7PYJ - chains D and N of the 9 polymer chains in the assembly; structure by electron microscopy, 4.20 A resolution (low resolution: residue-level contacts below are approximate; hydrogen-bond / salt-bridge calls are withheld).

[Chain D]
Molecule: DNA-directed RNA polymerase subunit beta'
Source organism: Escherichia coli
Notes: EC 2.7.7.6
UniProtKB: P0A8T8 (RPOC_ECO57); numbering as in UniProt (aligned over 1-1407)
Chain sequence (1407 residues; numbered 1 to 1407; the number before each row is that of its first residue):
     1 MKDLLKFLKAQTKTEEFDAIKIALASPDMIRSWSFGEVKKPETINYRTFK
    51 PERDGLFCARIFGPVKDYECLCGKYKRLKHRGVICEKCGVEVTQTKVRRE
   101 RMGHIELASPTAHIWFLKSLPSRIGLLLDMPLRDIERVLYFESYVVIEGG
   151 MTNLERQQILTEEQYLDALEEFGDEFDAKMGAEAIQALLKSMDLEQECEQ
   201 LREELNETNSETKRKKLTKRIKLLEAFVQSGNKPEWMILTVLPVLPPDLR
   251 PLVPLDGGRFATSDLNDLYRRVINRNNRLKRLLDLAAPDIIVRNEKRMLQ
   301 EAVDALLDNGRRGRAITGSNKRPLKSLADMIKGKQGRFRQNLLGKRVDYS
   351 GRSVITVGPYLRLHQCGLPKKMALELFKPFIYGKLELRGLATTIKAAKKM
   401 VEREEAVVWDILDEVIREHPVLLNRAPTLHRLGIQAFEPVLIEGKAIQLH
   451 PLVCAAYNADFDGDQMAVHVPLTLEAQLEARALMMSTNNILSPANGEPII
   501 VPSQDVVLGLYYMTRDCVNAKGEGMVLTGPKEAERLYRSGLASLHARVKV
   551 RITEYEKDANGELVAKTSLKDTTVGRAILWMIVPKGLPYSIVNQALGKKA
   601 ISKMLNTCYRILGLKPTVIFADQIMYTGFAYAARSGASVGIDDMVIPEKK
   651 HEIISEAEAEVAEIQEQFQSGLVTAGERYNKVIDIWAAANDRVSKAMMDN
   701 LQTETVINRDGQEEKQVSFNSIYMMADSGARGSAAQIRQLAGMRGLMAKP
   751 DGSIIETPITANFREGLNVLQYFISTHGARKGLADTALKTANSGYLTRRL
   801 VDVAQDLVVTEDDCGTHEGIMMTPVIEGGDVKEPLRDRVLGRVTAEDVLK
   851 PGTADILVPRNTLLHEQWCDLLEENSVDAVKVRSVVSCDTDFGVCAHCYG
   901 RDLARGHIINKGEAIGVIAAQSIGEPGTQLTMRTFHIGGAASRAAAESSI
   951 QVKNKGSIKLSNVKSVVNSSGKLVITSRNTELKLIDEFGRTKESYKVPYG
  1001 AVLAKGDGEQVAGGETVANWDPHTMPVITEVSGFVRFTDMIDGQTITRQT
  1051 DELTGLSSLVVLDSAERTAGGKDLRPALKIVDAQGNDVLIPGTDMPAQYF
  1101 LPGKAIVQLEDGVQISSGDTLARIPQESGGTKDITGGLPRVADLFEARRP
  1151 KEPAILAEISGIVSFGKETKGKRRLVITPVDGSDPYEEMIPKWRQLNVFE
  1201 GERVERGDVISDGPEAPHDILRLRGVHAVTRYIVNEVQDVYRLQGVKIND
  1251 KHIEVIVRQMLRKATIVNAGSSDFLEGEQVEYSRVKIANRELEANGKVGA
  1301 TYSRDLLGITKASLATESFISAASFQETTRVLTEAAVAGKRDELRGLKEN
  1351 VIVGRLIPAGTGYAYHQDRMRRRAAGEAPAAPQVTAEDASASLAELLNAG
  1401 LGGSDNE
Disordered / not traced: 1-15, 932-947, 1127-1136, 1376-1407
Bound ions: Zn2+ site 1: Gly73, Tyr75; Mg2+: Asp460, Asp462 (shared with 1 residue of chain R); Zn2+ site 2: Cys814, Cys888, Cys895, Cys898
UniProt features mapped onto this chain:
  - binding site (Zn(2+)): Cys70, Cys72, Cys85, Cys88, Cys814, Cys888, Cys895, Cys898
  - binding site (Mg(2+)): Asp460, Asp462, Asp464
  - modified residue: Lys972 (N6-acetyllysine)

[Chain N]
Molecule: ntDNA
Sequence (39 nucleotides; numbered 1 to 39; the number before each row is that of its first residue):
     1 GGTCAGTACGTCCTATCGATCTTCGGAAGAGATTCAGAG
Disordered / not traced: 1-8, 14-16, 39

[Interface between chain D and chain N]
Residue-residue contacts (11):
  Arg47(D) with DC9(N); DG10(N)
  Leu120(D) with DA30(N)
  Arg133(D) with DA32(N)
  Lys216(D) with DG31(N)
  Arg278(D) with DC13(N)
  Arg1148(D) with DA27(N); DA28(N)
  Lys1170(D) with DA36(N); DG37(N)
  Lys1311(D) with DG29(N)

[In short]
The interface between chain D and chain N involves 8 residues on one side and 11 on the other. Gly73(D) and
Tyr75(D) form the Zn2+ site 1. Asp460(D) and Asp462(D) coordinate Mg2+. From UniProt: 8 Zn2+-binding residues
and 3 Mg2+-binding residues on chain D.
Chain D is DNA-directed RNA polymerase subunit beta' (Escherichia coli) and chain N is ntDNA; the structure,
CryoEM structure of E.coli RNA polymerase elongation complex bound to NusA (NusA elongation complex in
less-swiveled ..., was determined by electron microscopy (same publication as 7PY0, 7PY1, 7PY3, 7PY5, 7PY6,
7PY7 and 4 further entries).
